PDB entry 8YT8 | electron microscopy, 3.50 A resolution | chains A and D of the 9 polymer chains in the assembly

Chain A:
Molecule: Alpha-sarcoglycan
Source organism: Mus musculus
Reference sequence: P82350 (SGCA_MOUSE); numbering as in UniProt (aligned over 24-314)
Sequence (291 residues; numbered 24 to 314; the number before each row is that of its first residue):
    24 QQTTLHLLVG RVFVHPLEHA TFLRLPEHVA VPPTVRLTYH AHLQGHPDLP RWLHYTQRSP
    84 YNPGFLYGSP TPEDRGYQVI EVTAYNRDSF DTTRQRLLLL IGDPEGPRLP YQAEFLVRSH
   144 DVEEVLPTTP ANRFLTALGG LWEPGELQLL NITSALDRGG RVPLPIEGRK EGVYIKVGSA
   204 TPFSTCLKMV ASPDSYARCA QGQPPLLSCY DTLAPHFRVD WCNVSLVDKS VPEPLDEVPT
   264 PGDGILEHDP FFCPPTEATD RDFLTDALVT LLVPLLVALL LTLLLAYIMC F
Cystine bridges: C209-C232, C222-C245
Glycans and other covalent adducts: glycan linked to N174; N-acetylglucosamine (NAG) linked to N246, T263, T279
Curated features (UniProtKB/Swiss-Prot):
  - glycosylation (N-linked (GlcNAc...) asparagine): N174, N246
What the authors report for this chain:
  - disease-associated variants - R34C, R34H, R81C, G91R, G91S: decreased stability (proposed by the authors, not directly observed)

Chain D:
Molecule: Delta-sarcoglycan
Source organism: Mus musculus
Reference sequence: P82347 (SGCD_MOUSE); numbering as in UniProt (aligned over 27-289)
Sequence (263 residues; each row starts with the number of its first residue):
    27 YGWRKRCLYF FVLLLMILIL VNLAMTIWIL KVMNFTIDGM GNLRITEKGL KLEGDSEFLQ
    87 PLYAKEIKSR PGNALYFKSA RNVTVNILND QTKVLTQLVT GPKAVEAYGK RFEVKTVSGK
   147 LLFSADDSEV VVGAERLRVL GAEGTVFPKS IETPNVRADP FKELRLESPT RSLVMEAPKG
   207 VEINAEAGNM EAICRSELRL ESKDGEIKLD AAKIKLPRLP RGSYTPTGTR QKVFEVCVCA
   267 NGRLFLSQAG TGSTCQINTS VCL
Cystine bridges: C263-C281, C265-C288
Glycans and other covalent adducts: N-acetylglucosamine (NAG) linked to N108
Curated features (UniProtKB/Swiss-Prot):
  - glycosylation (N-linked (GlcNAc...) asparagine): N60, N108, N284
What the authors report for this chain:
  - post-translational modification sites: N108

How chain A and chain D interact:
Residue-residue contacts - 23 pairs, chain A then chain D:
  G68(A) with V172(D)
  H69(A) with E169(D); G170(D)
  P70(A) with E169(D); G170(D); T171(D)
  D71(A) with E169(D), hydrogen bond (backbone-backbone)
  L72(A) with A168(D); E169(D)
  R74(A) with A168(D)
  D111(A) with R221(D)
  F113(A) with R221(D)
  T115(A) with P195(D); T196(D)
  D272(A) with K104(D)
  F275(A) with S105(D)
  P278(A) with E83(D)
  R284(A) with V58(D), hydrogen bond (side chain-backbone)
  D289(A) with K57(D)
  L304(A) with L39(D), hydrophobic; M42(D), hydrophobic
  L308(A) with L39(D), hydrophobic
  M312(A) with R32(D)
Interface residues without a listed pair, chain A (26 interface residues in all): L66, P73, T106, S112, E270, F286, A290, T293, P297
Interface residues without a listed pair, chain D (20 interface residues in all): A50, W54, Y102, A106

In short:
The interface between chain A and chain D involves 26 residues on one side and 20 on the other; the contacts
include 2 hydrogen bonds. Polar pairs include R284(A)-V58(D) and D71(A)-E169(D). From the paper: R34C, R34H
and R81C of chain A, among others, reduce stability; a modification site at N108(D); 5 substitutions were
tested in all.
Chain A is Alpha-sarcoglycan and chain D is Delta-sarcoglycan, both from Mus musculus; the structure, Cryo-EM
structure of the dystrophin glycoprotein complex, was determined by electron microscopy.
